8UCP - chains a and h of the 10 polymer chains in the assembly; structure by electron microscopy, 3.28 A resolution.

[Chain a]
Name: Cytochrome c oxidase subunit 1
Organism: Komagataella pastoris
UniProt: F2R0K8 (F2R0K8_KOMPC); residue numbers follow UniProt; this construct covers 1-535
Chain sequence (535 residues; each row starts with the number of its first residue):
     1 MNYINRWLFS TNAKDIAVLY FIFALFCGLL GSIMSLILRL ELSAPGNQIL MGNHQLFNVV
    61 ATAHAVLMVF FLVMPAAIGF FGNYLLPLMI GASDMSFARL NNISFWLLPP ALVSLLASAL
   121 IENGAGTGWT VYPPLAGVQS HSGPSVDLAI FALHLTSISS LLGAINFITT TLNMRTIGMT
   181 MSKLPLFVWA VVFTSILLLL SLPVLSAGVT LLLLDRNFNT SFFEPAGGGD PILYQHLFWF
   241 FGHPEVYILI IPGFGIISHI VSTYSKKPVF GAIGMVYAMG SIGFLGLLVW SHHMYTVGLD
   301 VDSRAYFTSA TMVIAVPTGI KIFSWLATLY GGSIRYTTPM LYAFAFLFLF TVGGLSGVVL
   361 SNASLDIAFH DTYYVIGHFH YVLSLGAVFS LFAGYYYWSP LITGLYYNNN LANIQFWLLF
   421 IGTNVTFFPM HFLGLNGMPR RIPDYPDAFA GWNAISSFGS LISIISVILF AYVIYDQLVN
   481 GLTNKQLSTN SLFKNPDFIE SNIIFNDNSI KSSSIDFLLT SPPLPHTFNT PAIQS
Construct notes: conflict I4 (Met in F2R0K8), I16 (Met in F2R0K8), I22 (Met in F2R0K8), 34 further conflict positions vs the reference (F2R0K8) not listed
Bound ions: Cu ion: H243, H292, H293; heme a Fe near H380 (its only coordinating residue here)
Ligand contacts:
  - heme a (HEA), molecule 1: F21, G28, L29, S32, S35, L38, R39, L42, F57, A61, H64, A65, M68, V69, L72, A76, W129, Y373, I376, F379, H380, L383, S384, V388, L391, F392, T426, F427, M430, R440, R441, S463, V467
  - heme a (HEA), molecule 2: W129, W239, H243, V246, Y247, I250, H292, H293, I314, A315, T318, G319, F323, F350, T351, G354, L355, G357, V358, L360, S361, D366, H370, V375, H378, F379, V382, L383, R440
  - phosphatidylethanolamine (PTY), molecule 1: S96, F97, A98, R99, L100, I103, I158, L162
  - phosphatidylethanolamine (PTY), molecule 2: F270, F323, A327, Y330
  - phosphatidylethanolamine (PTY), molecule 3: Y336, L341, F344, A345, F416, W417, F420
  - phosphatidylethanolamine (PTY), molecule 4: F432, L435, W452

[Chain h]
Name: Cytochrome c oxidase subunit 8
Organism: Komagataella pastoris
UniProt: F2QRE4 (F2QRE4_KOMPC); residue numbers follow UniProt; this construct covers 27-74
Chain sequence (48 residues; row label = number of the first residue in the row):
    27 DVGPYSNLPF KVKNRRVPYA VPHFLFFAIG MGIPFFACYV QLKRSGSI

[How chain a and chain h interact]
Residue-residue contacts (49; chain a residue first):
  Y3(a) with P35(h), hydrogen bond (side chain-backbone)
  R6(a) with S32(h)
  W7(a) with L34(h); P35(h)
  I22(a) with P35(h), hydrophobic; F52(h)
  F26(a) with F52(h), hydrophobic; G56(h)
  L29(a) with F53(h), hydrophobic
  L30(a) with G56(h); I59(h), hydrophobic; P60(h)
  I33(a) with M57(h), hydrophobic; P60(h), hydrophobic
  M34(a) with P60(h), hydrophobic
  I37(a) with P60(h); F61(h), hydrophobic; C64(h), hydrophobic
  M51(a) with L68(h), hydrophobic; S73(h); I74(h), hydrophobic
  N53(a) with S71(h)
  L56(a) with C64(h); Q67(h); L68(h), hydrophobic
  A119(a) with Q67(h), hydrogen bond (backbone-side chain)
  L120(a) with A63(h), hydrophobic; R70(h), hydrogen bond (backbone-side chain)
  E122(a) with Q67(h), hydrogen bond (backbone-side chain); R70(h)
  N123(a) with Q67(h), hydrogen bond (backbone-side chain)
  G124(a) with Q67(h)
  I402(a) with N33(h), hydrogen bond (backbone-side chain)
  T403(a) with P30(h)
  L405(a) with Y31(h), hydrophobic
  A471(a) with H49(h); F53(h), hydrophobic
  I474(a) with H49(h)
  Y475(a) with Y45(h), hydrophobic; A46(h); H49(h)
  L478(a) with Y31(h), hydrogen bond (backbone-side chain); L34(h), hydrophobic; Y45(h)
  P522(a) with G29(h); P30(h), hydrophobic; N33(h)
  L524(a) with V28(h), hydrophobic
  P525(a) with V28(h)
Interface residues without a listed pair, chain a (36 interface residues in all): D15, V18, L50, V60, L116, I121, I464, V479
Interface residues without a listed pair, chain h (30 interface residues in all): F36, V38, I55, V66

[Overview]
36 residues of chain a face 30 of chain h across their interface; the contacts include 7 hydrogen bonds. Polar
pairs include Y3(a)-P35(h), A119(a)-Q67(h) and L120(a)-R70(h). Ligands of chain a: heme a and 4 copies of
phosphatidylethanolamine.
Chain a is Cytochrome c oxidase subunit 1 and chain h is Cytochrome c oxidase subunit 8, both from
Komagataella pastoris; the structure, Komagataella pastoris Cytochrome c oxidase in complex with human VMAT2
and Serotonin, was determined by electron microscopy.
